PDB entry 8ZX4 | electron microscopy, 2.85 A resolution | chains B and G of the 4 polymer chains in the assembly

== Chain B ==
Molecule: Guanine nucleotide-binding protein G(I)/G(S)/G(T) subunit beta-1
From: Homo sapiens
Reference sequence: P62873 (GBB1_HUMAN); residues 2-340 here = UniProt positions 2-340
Sequence (345 residues; numbered -4 to 340; the number before each row is that of its first residue; numbers below 1 keep their minus sign (Met-4 is residue -4)):
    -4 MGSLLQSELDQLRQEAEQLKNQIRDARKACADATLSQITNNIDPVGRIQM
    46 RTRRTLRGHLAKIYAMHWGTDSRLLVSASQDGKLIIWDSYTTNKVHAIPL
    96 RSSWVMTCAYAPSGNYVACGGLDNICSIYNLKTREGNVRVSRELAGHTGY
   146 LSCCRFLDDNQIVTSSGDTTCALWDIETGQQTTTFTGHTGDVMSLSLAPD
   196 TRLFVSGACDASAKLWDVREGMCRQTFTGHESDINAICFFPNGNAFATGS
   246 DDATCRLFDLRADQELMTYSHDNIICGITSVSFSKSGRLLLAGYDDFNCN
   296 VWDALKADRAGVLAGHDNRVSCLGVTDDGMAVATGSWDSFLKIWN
Unresolved in the structure: -4 to 7
Construct notes: initiating methionine (-4); expression tag (-3 to 1)
Curated features (UniProtKB/Swiss-Prot):
  - modified residue: Ser2 (N-acetylserine), His266 (Phosphohistidine)
  - natural variant: Leu30 (L30F: In MRD42; uncertain significance), Arg52 (R52G: In MRD42), Gly64 (G64V: In MRD42), Asp76 (D76E: In MRD42; D76G: In MRD42), Gly77 (G77S: In MRD42), Lys78 (K78R: In MRD42), Ile80 (I80N: In MRD42; I80T: In MRD42), His91 (H91R: In MRD42; uncertain significance), Ala92 (A92T: In MRD42), Pro94 (P94S: In MRD42), Leu95 (L95P: In MRD42), Arg96 (R96L: In MRD42), 5 further natural variant entries in UniProt

== Chain G ==
Molecule: Guanine nucleotide-binding protein G(I)/G(S)/G(O) subunit gamma-2
From: Homo sapiens
Reference sequence: P59768 (GBG2_HUMAN); residues 1-71 here = UniProt positions 1-71
Sequence (71 residues; numbered 1 to 71; the number before each row is that of its first residue):
     1 MASNNTASIAQARKLVEQLKMEANIDRIKVSKAAADLMAYCEAHAKEDPL
    51 LTPVPASENPFREKKFFCAIL
Unresolved in the structure: 1-13, 63-71
Curated features (UniProtKB/Swiss-Prot):
  - modified residue: Ala2 (N-acetylalanine), Cys68 (Cysteine methyl ester)
  - lipidation: Cys68 (S-geranylgeranyl cysteine)

== Interface between chain B and chain G ==
Pairs across the interface - 68 pairs, chain B then chain G:
  Leu14(B) with Val16(G); Leu19(G), hydrophobic; Lys20(G)
  Ile18(B) with Leu19(G); Glu22(G); Ala23(G), hydrophobic; Arg27(G)
  Ala21(B) with Arg27(G)
  Cys25(B) with Arg27(G); Ile28(G), hydrogen bond (side chain-backbone); Lys29(G); Val30(G), hydrogen bond (backbone-backbone)
  Ala26(B) with Val30(G), hydrophobic
  Asp27(B) with Val30(G); Ser31(G), hydrogen bond
  Ala28(B) with Val30(G); Ser31(G)
  Leu30(B) with Ala34(G), hydrophobic; Leu37(G), hydrophobic
  Ile33(B) with Ala34(G), hydrophobic
  Ile37(B) with Glu42(G)
  Val40(B) with Leu51(G), hydrophobic
  Ile43(B) with Leu50(G)
  Met45(B) with Leu50(G), hydrophobic
  Arg48(B) with Phe61(G); Arg62(G)
  Arg49(B) with Pro60(G); Phe61(G), hydrogen bond (side chain-backbone)
  Ser84(B) with Phe61(G)
  Tyr85(B) with Pro60(G); Phe61(G), hydrophobic
  Cys218(B) with Met21(G)
  Arg219(B) with Met21(G)
  Phe235(B) with Leu37(G), hydrophobic; Tyr40(G), hydrophobic; Cys41(G), hydrophobic
  Pro236(B) with Tyr40(G)
  Asn237(B) with Tyr40(G)
  Asp254(B) with Ala33(G)
  Arg256(B) with Arg27(G); Ile28(G)
  Asp258(B) with Arg27(G)
  Gln259(B) with Val30(G)
  Leu261(B) with Val30(G), hydrophobic; Leu37(G), hydrophobic
  Ser279(B) with Asp48(G); Leu50(G)
  Lys280(B) with Asp48(G)
  Ser281(B) with Tyr40(G); Cys41(G); His44(G); Asp48(G), hydrogen bond; Leu51(G)
  Arg283(B) with Glu42(G), salt bridge; Leu51(G)
  Leu284(B) with Leu50(G), hydrophobic; Leu51(G), hydrophobic
  Leu300(B) with Cys41(G), hydrophobic
  Asp323(B) with Pro49(G)
  Gly324(B) with Pro49(G); Leu50(G)
  Met325(B) with Pro49(G), hydrophobic; Leu50(G); Pro60(G)
  Ala326(B) with Phe61(G), hydrophobic
  Val327(B) with Leu50(G), hydrophobic
  Ile338(B) with Phe61(G), hydrophobic
  Asn340(B) with Asn59(G), hydrogen bond
Also at the interface, not in a pair above, chain B (46 interface residues in all): Thr29, Trp63, Ala240, Leu252, Ala257, Gly282
Also at the interface, not in a pair above, chain G (30 interface residues in all): Met38, Ala45, Glu47, Val54

== In short ==
The interface between chain B and chain G involves 46 residues on one side and 30 on the other; the contacts
include 6 hydrogen bonds and 1 salt bridge. Polar pairs include Arg283(B)-Glu42(G), Cys25(B)-Ile28(G) and
Asp27(B)-Ser31(G).
Chain B is Guanine nucleotide-binding protein G(I)/G(S)/G(T) subunit beta-1 and chain G is Guanine
nucleotide-binding protein G(I)/G(S)/G(O) subunit gamma-2, both from Homo sapiens; the structure, LPI-bound
GPR55 in complex with G13, was determined by electron microscopy together with 8ZX5 from the same study.
